PDB entry 9CMB | X-ray diffraction, 2.15 A resolution | chains A and E of the 3 polymer chains in the assembly

[Chain A]
Molecule: Transcription factor PU.1
From: Homo sapiens
Notes: fragment: ETS-Domain
UniProt: P17947 (SPI1_HUMAN); numbering as in UniProt (aligned over 165-270)
Chain sequence (106 residues; row label = number of the first residue in the row):
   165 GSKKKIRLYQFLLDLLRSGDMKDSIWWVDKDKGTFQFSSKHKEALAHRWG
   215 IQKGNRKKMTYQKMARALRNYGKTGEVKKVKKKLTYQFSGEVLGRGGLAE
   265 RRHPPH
Unresolved in the structure: 165-168, 260-270
Swiss-Prot annotation at these positions:
  - DNA-binding region: Ile170 to Ser253 (ETS)
  - binding site (DNA): Lys217, Arg230, Arg233, Lys243
  - natural variant: His211 (H211P: In AGM10), Val241 (V241G: In AGM10)

[Chain E]
Molecule: 16-nt DNA strand
Sequence (16 nucleotides; numbered 17 to 32; the number before each row is that of its first residue):
    17 TCCCACTTCCTTTTAT

[Interface between chain A and chain E]
Contacting residue pairs (20; chain A residue first):
  Arg171(A) with DA21(E), salt bridge to the phosphate; DC22(E), salt bridge to the phosphate
  Leu172(A) with DC22(E), hydrogen bond to the phosphate
  Trp213(A) with DT23(E), hydrogen bond to the phosphate
  Lys217(A) with DC22(E), hydrogen bond to the phosphate; DT23(E), salt bridge to the phosphate
  Asn219(A) with DT23(E), hydrogen bond to the phosphate; DT24(E), phosphate contact
  Arg220(A) with DT24(E), phosphate contact; DC25(E), salt bridge to the phosphate
  Lys221(A) with DT24(E), hydrogen bond to the phosphate; DC25(E), salt bridge to the phosphate
  Met223(A) with DT23(E), phosphate contact
  Gln226(A) with DC26(E), base contact
  Lys227(A) with DT24(E), salt bridge to the phosphate
  Arg230(A) with DT24(E), base contact
  Ala231(A) with DC22(E), sugar contact
  Asn234(A) with DT23(E), base contact
  Tyr235(A) with DC22(E), hydrogen bond to the phosphate
  Lys247(A) with DT32(E), hydrogen bond to the phosphate
Other interface residues (no listed pair), chain A (16 interface residues in all): Ile170
Other interface residues (no listed pair), chain E (8 interface residues in all): DT27

[Overview]
The interface between chain A and chain E involves 16 residues on one side and 8 on the other, with 7 hydrogen
bonds and 6 salt bridges. Among the polar pairs are Leu172(A)-DC22(E), Trp213(A)-DT23(E) and
Lys217(A)-DC22(E).
Chain A is Transcription factor PU.1 (Homo sapiens) and chain E is a 16-nt DNA strand; the structure, Human
PU.1 ETS Domain (165-270) bound to d(AATAAAAGGAAGTGGG), was determined by X-ray diffraction.
